Entry 9R3B (X-ray diffraction, 2.15 A resolution); this record covers chain A.

Chain A:
Molecule: Cholinesterase
Source organism: Homo sapiens
Notes: EC 3.1.1.8
UniProtKB: P06276 (CHLE_HUMAN); residues 1-529 here correspond to UniProt positions 29-557 (UniProt number = residue number + 28)
Sequence (529 residues; each row starts with the number of its first residue):
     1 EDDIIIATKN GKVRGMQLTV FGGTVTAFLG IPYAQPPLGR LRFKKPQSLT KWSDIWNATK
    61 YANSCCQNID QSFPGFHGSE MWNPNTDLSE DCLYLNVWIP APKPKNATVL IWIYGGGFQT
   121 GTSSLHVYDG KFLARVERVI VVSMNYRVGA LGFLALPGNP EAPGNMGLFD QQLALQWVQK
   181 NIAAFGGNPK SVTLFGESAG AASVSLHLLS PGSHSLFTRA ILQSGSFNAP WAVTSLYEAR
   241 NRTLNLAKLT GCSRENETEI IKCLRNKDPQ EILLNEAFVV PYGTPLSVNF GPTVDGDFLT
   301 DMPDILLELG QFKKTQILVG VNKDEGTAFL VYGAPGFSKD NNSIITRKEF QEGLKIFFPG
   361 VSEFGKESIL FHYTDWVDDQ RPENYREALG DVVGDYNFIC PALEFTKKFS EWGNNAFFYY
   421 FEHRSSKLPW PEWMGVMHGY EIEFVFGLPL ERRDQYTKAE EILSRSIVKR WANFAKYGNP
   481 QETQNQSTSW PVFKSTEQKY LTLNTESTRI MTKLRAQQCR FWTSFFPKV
Disordered / not traced: 1-3
Construct notes: engineered mutation Gln-17 (Asn45 in P06276), Gln-455 (Asn483 in P06276), Gln-481 (Asn509 in P06276), Gln-486 (Asn514 in P06276)
UniProt features mapped onto this chain:
  - active site: Ser-198 (Acyl-ester intermediate), Glu-325 (Charge relay system), His-438 (Charge relay system)
  - binding site (tacrine): Trp-82, His-438
  - binding site (substrate): Gly-116, Gly-117
  - modified residue: Ser-198 (Phosphoserine)
  - glycosylation (N-linked (GlcNAc...) asparagine): Asn-57 (complex), Asn-106 (complex), Asn-241 (complex), Asn-256 (complex), Asn-341 (complex), Asn-485
Disulfide bonds: Cys-65/Cys-92, Cys-252/Cys-263, Cys-400/Cys-519
Glycans and other covalent adducts: N-acetylglucosamine (NAG) linked to Asn-57, Asn-256; glycan linked to Asn-106, Asn-241, Asn-341, Asn-485
Ligand contacts:
  - A1JC3 (N-(2-methoxyethyl)-N-[[(3R)-1-(phenylmethyl)piperidin-3-yl]methyl]naphthalene-2-sulfonamide): Asn-68, Ile-69, Asp-70, Gly-78, Trp-82, Gly-116, Gly-117, Gln-119, Thr-120, Ser-198, Trp-231, Pro-285, Leu-286, Ser-287, Val-288, Ala-328, Phe-329, Tyr-332, Phe-398, Trp-430, Met-437, His-438, Tyr-440
  - N-acetyl-alpha-neuraminic acid (SIA): Lys-60, Asn-63, Asp-87

In short:
Ligands of chain A: compound A1JC3 and N-acetyl-alpha-neuraminic acid. N-acetylglucosamine is covalently
linked to Asn-57 and Asn-256. From UniProt: 3 active-site residues, tacrine-binding residues Trp-82 and
His-438 and substrate-binding residues Gly-116 and Gly-117.
Chain A is Cholinesterase (Homo sapiens); the structure, Recombinant human Butyrylcholinesterase in complex
with N-([(3R)-1-benzylpiperidin-3-yl]methyl)-N-(2-methoxyethyl)naphthalene-2-sulfonamide, was determined by
X-ray diffraction, deposited together with 9R3C.
